Entry 7AF5 (electron microscopy, 2.96 A resolution); this record covers chains N and S of the 9 polymer chains in the assembly.

[Chain N]
Molecule: 30S ribosomal protein S14
Organism: Escherichia coli
UniProtKB: C3SR07 (C3SR07_ECOLX); residue numbers follow UniProt; this construct covers 1-101
Amino-acid sequence (101 residues; numbered 1 to 101; the number before each row is that of its first residue):
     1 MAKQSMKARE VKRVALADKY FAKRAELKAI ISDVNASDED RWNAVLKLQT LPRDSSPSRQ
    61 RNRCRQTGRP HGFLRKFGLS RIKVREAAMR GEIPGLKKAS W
Not modelled in the structure: 1

[Chain S]
Molecule: 30S ribosomal protein S19
Organism: Escherichia coli
UniProtKB: C3SQW2 (C3SQW2_ECOLX); residues 1-92 here = UniProt positions 1-92
Amino-acid sequence (92 residues; row label = number of the first residue in the row):
     1 MPRSLKKGPF IDLHLLKKVE KAVESGDKKP LRTWSRRSTI FPNMIGLTIA VHNGRQHVPV
    61 FVTDEMVGHK LGEFAPTRTY RGHAADKKAK KK
Not modelled in the structure: 1, 84-92

[Interface between chain N and chain S]
Contacting residue pairs - 12 pairs, chain N then chain S:
  Ile31(N) with Lys7(S)
  Arg41(N) with Lys6(S), hydrogen bond (side chain-backbone)
  Trp42(N) with Pro9(S); Ile11(S), hydrophobic; Leu16(S), hydrophobic
  Leu46(N) with Leu16(S), hydrophobic
  Gln49(N) with Phe10(S); Ile11(S); Asp12(S), hydrogen bond; Leu13(S), hydrogen bond (side chain-backbone)
  Thr50(N) with Leu13(S)
  Arg53(N) with Arg37(S)
Also at the interface, not in a pair above, chain N (8 interface residues in all): Val45
Also at the interface, not in a pair above, chain S (10 interface residues in all): Phe41

[Overview]
8 residues of chain N face 10 of chain S across their interface, with 3 hydrogen bonds. Polar pairs include
Arg41(N)-Lys6(S), Gln49(N)-Asp12(S) and Gln49(N)-Leu13(S).
Chain N is 30S ribosomal protein S14 and chain S is 30S ribosomal protein S19, both from Escherichia coli; the
structure, Bacterial 30S ribosomal subunit assembly complex state I (head domain), was determined by electron
microscopy together with 7AF3, 7AF8, 7AFA, 7AFD, 7AFH, 7AFI and 17 further entries from the same study.
